PDB entry 6E4R | X-ray diffraction, 2.06 A resolution | chain A

Chain A:
Name: polypeptide N-acetylgalactosaminyltransferase 9
From: Drosophila melanogaster
Notes: EC 2.4.1.41
UniProt: Q8MRC9 (GALT9_DROME), isoform Q8MRC9-2; numbering as in UniProt (aligned over 146-647)
Sequence (507 residues; numbered 141 to 647; the number before each row is that of its first residue):
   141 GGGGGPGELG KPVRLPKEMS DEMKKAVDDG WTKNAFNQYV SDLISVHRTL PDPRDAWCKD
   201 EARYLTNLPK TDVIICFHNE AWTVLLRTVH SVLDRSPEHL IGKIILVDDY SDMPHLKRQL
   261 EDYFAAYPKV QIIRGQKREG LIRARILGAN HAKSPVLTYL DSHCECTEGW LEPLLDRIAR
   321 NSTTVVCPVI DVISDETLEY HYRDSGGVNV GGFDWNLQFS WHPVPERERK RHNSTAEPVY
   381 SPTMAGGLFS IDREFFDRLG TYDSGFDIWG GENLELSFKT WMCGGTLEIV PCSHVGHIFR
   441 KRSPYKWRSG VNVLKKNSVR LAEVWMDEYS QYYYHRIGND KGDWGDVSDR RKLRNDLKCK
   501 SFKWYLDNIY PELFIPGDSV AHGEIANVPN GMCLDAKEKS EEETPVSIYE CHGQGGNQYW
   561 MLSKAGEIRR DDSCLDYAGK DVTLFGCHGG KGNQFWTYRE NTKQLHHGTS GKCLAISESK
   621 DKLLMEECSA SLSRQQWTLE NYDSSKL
Disordered / not traced: 141-142, 541
Sequence notes: expression tag (141-145)
Disulfide bonds: Cys198-Cys432, Cys423-Cys499, Cys533-Cys551, Cys574-Cys587, Cys613-Cys628
Covalent attachments: N-acetylglucosamine (NAG) linked to Asn321
Swiss-Prot annotation at these positions:
  - binding site (substrate): Cys216, Asp249, Arg278, Ser302, His303, Arg440, Tyr445
  - binding site (Mn(2+)): Asp301, His303, His437
  - glycosylation (N-linked (GlcNAc...) asparagine): Asn321, Asn373
Reported in the primary citation:
  - conformationally variable residues: Asp301
  - specificity-determining residues: Glu538, Glu541, Glu542, Glu543
  - specificity-determining residues: Asp535, Glu550 (proposed by the authors, not directly observed)

In short:
N-acetylglucosamine is covalently linked to Asn321. Curated annotation (UniProt) lists 7 substrate-binding
residues, 3 Mn2+-binding residues and one mutagenesis site. From the paper: specificity determinants Glu538,
Glu541 and Glu542 among others; conformational variability at Asp301.
Chain A is polypeptide N-acetylgalactosaminyltransferase 9 (Drosophila melanogaster); the structure, Crystal
Structure of the Drosophila Melanogaster Polypeptide N-Acetylgalactosaminyl Transferase PGANT9B, was
determined by X-ray diffraction together with 6E4Q from the same study.
